3UBN - chains A and F of the 6 polymer chains in the assembly; structure by X-ray diffraction, 2.51 A resolution.

== Chain A ==
Protein: Hemagglutinin HA1
From: Influenza A virus
Notes: fragment: Ectodomain HA1, residues 18-344
Reference sequence: C3W5S1 (C3W5S1_I09A0); the construct lacks a stretch of the UniProt sequence, so the offset changes along the chain: 11-55 = UniProt 18-62; 56-83 = UniProt 64-91; 84-90 = UniProt 93-99; 91-116 = UniProt 101-126; 3 more segments
Amino-acid sequence (329 residues; each row starts with the number of its first residue; a row labelled like 116A-116C holds insertion residues (116A, then the next letters in order)):
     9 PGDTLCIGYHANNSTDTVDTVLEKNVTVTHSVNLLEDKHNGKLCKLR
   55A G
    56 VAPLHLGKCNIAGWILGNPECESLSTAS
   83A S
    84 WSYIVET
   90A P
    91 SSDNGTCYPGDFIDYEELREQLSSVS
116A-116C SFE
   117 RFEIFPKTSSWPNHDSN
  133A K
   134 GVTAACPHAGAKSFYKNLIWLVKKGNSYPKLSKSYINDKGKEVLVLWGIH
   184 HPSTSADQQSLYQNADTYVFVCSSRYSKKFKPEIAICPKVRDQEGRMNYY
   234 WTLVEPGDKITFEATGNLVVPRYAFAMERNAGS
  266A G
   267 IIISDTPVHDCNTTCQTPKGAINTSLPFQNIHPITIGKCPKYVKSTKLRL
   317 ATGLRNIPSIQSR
Unresolved in the structure: 9-10, 326-329
Construct notes: expression tag (9-10); engineered mutation Cys205 (Gly219 in C3W5S1), Cys220 (Arg234 in C3W5S1)
Cystine bridges: Cys52-Cys277, Cys64-Cys76, Cys97-Cys139, Cys281-Cys305
Glycans and other covalent adducts: N-acetylglucosamine (NAG) linked to Asn21, Asn33, Asn94, Asn278
From the paper describing this entry:
  - binding site for N-acetylglucosamine: Asp190
  - binding site for beta-D-galactopyranose: Asp225
  - mutagenesis - G205C/R220C: increased stability (proposed by the authors, not directly observed)
  - mutagenesis - T200A: increased binding to glycan array (citing earlier work)
  - mutagenesis - D225G: increased binding to alpha2-3-linked glycans (citing earlier work)
  - mutagenesis - D225G: decreased binding to alpha2-6-linked glycans (citing earlier work)

== Chain F ==
Protein: Hemagglutinin HA2
From: Influenza a virus
Notes: fragment: Ectodomain HA2, residues 345-520
Reference sequence: C3W5S1 (C3W5S1_I09A0); residues 1-174 here correspond to UniProt positions 345-518 (UniProt number = residue number + 344)
Amino-acid sequence (177 residues; numbered 1 to 177; the number before each row is that of its first residue):
     1 GLFGAIAGFIEGGWTGMVDGWYGYHHQNEQGSGYAADLKSTQNAIDEITN
    51 KVNSVIEKMNTQFTAVGKEFNHLEKRIENLNKKVDDGFLDIWTYNAELLV
   101 LLENERTLDYHDSNVKNLYEKVRSQLKNNAKEIGNGCFEFYHKCDNTCME
   151 SVKNGTYDYPKYSEEAKLNREEIDSGR
Unresolved in the structure: 171-177
Construct notes: expression tag (175-177)
Cystine bridges: Cys144-Cys148

== Interface between chain A and chain F ==
Pairs across the interface (14; chain A residue first):
  Thr28(A) - Asn50(F)
  Val29(A) - Asn50(F)  hydrogen bond (backbone-side chain)
  Val29(A) - Lys51(F)  hydrogen bond (backbone-backbone)
  Val29(A) - Ser54(F)
  Leu30(A) - Glu47(F)
  Leu30(A) - Asn50(F)  hydrogen bond (backbone-side chain)
  Leu30(A) - Lys51(F)
  Leu30(A) - Tyr110(F)  hydrophobic
  Glu31(A) - Glu47(F)
  Glu31(A) - Asn50(F)
  Lys32(A) - Asn50(F)
  Lys32(A) - Ser54(F)  hydrogen bond
  Lys310(A) - Asn60(F)
  Lys310(A) - Gln62(F)  hydrogen bond
Interface residues without a listed pair, chain F (8 interface residues in all): Asp46

== In short ==
The interface between chain A and chain F involves 6 residues on one side and 8 on the other; the contacts
include 5 hydrogen bonds. Polar pairs include Val29(A)-Asn50(F), Leu30(A)-Asn50(F) and Lys32(A)-Ser54(F). From
the paper: a binding site for N-acetylglucosamine at Asp190(A); G205C/R220C of chain A increase stability; 3
substitutions were tested in all.
Chain A is Hemagglutinin HA1 (Influenza A virus) and chain F is Hemagglutinin HA2 (Influenza a virus); the
structure, Influenza hemagglutinin from the 2009 pandemic in complex with ligand 6SLN, was determined by X-ray
diffraction together with 3UBE, 3UBJ and 3UBQ from the same study.
